7FEJ - chains 2 and H of the 6 polymer chains in the assembly; structure by electron microscopy, 3.91 A resolution.

== Chain 2 ==
Name: A/af/72 VP2
From: Foot-and-mouth disease virus
Chain sequence (218 residues; row label = number of the first residue in the row):
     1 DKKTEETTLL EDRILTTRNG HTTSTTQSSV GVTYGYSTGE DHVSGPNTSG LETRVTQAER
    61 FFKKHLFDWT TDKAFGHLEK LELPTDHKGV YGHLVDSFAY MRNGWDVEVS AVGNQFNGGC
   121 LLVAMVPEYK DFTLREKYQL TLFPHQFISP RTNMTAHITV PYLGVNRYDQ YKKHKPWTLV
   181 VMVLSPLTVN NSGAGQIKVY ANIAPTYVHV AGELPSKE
Disordered / not traced: 1-12, 218

== Chain H ==
Name: Ig heavy chain variable region
From: Bos taurus
Chain sequence (126 residues; each row starts with the number of its first residue):
     1 QVQLRESGPS LVKPSQTLSL TCTVSGFSLS DYAVGWVRQA PGKALEFLGS ISTGGNTGYN
    61 PALKSRLSIT KDNSKNQVSL SLSSVTTEDT ATYYCTKSIH SYSVFEYTYM QYVDAWGQGL
   121 LVPVSS
Disordered / not traced: 1-14, 113-126

== How chain 2 and chain H interact ==
Residue-residue contacts (14):
  Asp72(2) with Val104(H); Thr108(H); Gln111(H), hydrogen bond; Tyr112(H), hydrogen bond
  Lys73(2) with Tyr112(H)
  Ala74(2) with His100(H), hydrogen bond (backbone-side chain); Tyr102(H)
  Phe75(2) with Tyr102(H), hydrogen bond (backbone-side chain)
  Gly76(2) with His100(H)
  His77(2) with His100(H), hydrogen bond
  Thr133(2) with Asp31(H); Tyr32(H)
  Leu134(2) with Asp31(H)
  Pro186(2) with Tyr102(H)
Interface residues without a listed pair, chain 2 (11 interface residues in all): Thr71, Phe132
Interface residues without a listed pair, chain H (9 interface residues in all): Phe105

== In short ==
Chain 2 and chain H form an interface of 11 and 9 residues respectively, with 5 hydrogen bonds. Polar contacts
include Asp72(2)-Gln111(H), Asp72(2)-Tyr112(H) and Ala74(2)-His100(H).
Here chain 2 is A/af/72 VP2 (Foot-and-mouth disease virus) and chain H is Ig heavy chain variable region (Bos
taurus). Entry 7FEJ (Complex of FMDV A/AF/72 and bovine neutralizing scFv antibody R55) was determined by
electron microscopy, deposited together with 7FEI.
